6YNX - chains d and s of the 41 polymer chains in the assembly; structure by electron microscopy, 2.50 A resolution.

# Chain d
Name: subunit d
Organism: Tetrahymena thermophila
Reference sequence: Q239R1 (Q239R1_TETTS); residue numbers follow UniProt; this construct covers 1-234
Chain sequence (234 residues; each row starts with the number of its first residue):
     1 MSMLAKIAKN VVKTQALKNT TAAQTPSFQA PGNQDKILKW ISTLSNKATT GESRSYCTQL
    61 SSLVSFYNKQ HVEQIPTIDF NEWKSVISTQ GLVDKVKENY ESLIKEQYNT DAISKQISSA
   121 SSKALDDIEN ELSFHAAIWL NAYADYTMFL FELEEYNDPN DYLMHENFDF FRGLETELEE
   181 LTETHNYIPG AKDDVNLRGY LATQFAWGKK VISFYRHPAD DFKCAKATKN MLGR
Disordered / not traced: 1-124
Residues lining bound ligands: 1,2-diacyl-sn-glycero-3-phosphocholine (PC1): A206, W207, G208, K209, K210

# Chain s
Name: ATPTT13
Organism: Tetrahymena thermophila
Reference sequence: I7MLU7 (I7MLU7_TETTS); numbering as in UniProt (aligned over 1-145)
Chain sequence (145 residues; row label = number of the first residue in the row):
     1 MNSLSSKKAN SLVFKSIRNF TLQWGSLAER PMVDRVMSTS TWPVPYYQRL FKAYPIREKK
    61 DKMSLLLSDI DIDDTNWYQA KDFLRGSFRG RQIVDYVENN IASNTYILIQ QDVANMAKAY
   121 VHDICGYIDV ANKENVRILS KGDLI
Disordered / not traced: 1-21, 127-145

# Chain d / chain s interface
Residue-residue contacts (72):
  L125(d) - D123(s)
  D127(d) - Y96(s)  hydrogen bond
  D127(d) - N100(s)
  D127(d) - I101(s)
  I128(d) - N115(s)
  I128(d) - A119(s)  hydrophobic
  I128(d) - Y120(s)  hydrophobic
  E129(d) - R89(s)  salt bridge
  N130(d) - R89(s)  hydrogen bond
  N130(d) - I93(s)
  N130(d) - Y96(s)
  N130(d) - V97(s)
  E131(d) - I101(s)
  E131(d) - L108(s)
  E131(d) - N115(s)
  L132(d) - Q110(s)
  L132(d) - M116(s)  hydrophobic
  S133(d) - I93(s)
  F134(d) - W77(s)  hydrophobic
  F134(d) - K81(s)
  F134(d) - L84(s)  hydrophobic
  F134(d) - I93(s)
  F134(d) - V97(s)  hydrophobic
  F134(d) - Y106(s)
  F134(d) - L108(s)  hydrophobic
  H135(d) - L108(s)
  H135(d) - Q110(s)
  A137(d) - A80(s)
  A137(d) - L84(s)  hydrophobic
  I138(d) - I72(s)  hydrophobic
  I138(d) - N76(s)
  I138(d) - W77(s)  hydrophobic
  I138(d) - Y106(s)
  W139(d) - I72(s)  hydrophobic
  W139(d) - L108(s)  hydrogen bond (side chain-backbone)
  N141(d) - N76(s)  hydrogen bond
  N141(d) - Q79(s)  hydrogen bond
  A142(d) - I72(s)  hydrophobic
  A142(d) - N76(s)
  D145(d) - N76(s)
  Y146(d) - S68(s)
  Y146(d) - I70(s)  hydrogen bond (side chain-backbone)
  F149(d) - L65(s)
  F149(d) - L67(s)
  F149(d) - S68(s)
  E152(d) - K62(s)
  E152(d) - M63(s)
  E152(d) - L65(s)
  E155(d) - K62(s)  salt bridge
  Y156(d) - L65(s)  hydrophobic
  D161(d) - L50(s)
  D161(d) - F51(s)
  D161(d) - K52(s)  hydrogen bond (backbone-backbone)
  Y162(d) - F51(s)
  Y162(d) - K52(s)
  L163(d) - F51(s)  hydrophobic
  H165(d) - Y54(s)
  E166(d) - K52(s)
  E166(d) - Y54(s)
  E166(d) - K59(s)  salt bridge
  D169(d) - Y54(s)  hydrogen bond
  D169(d) - R57(s)  salt bridge
  F170(d) - K59(s)
  F170(d) - S64(s)
  F170(d) - L65(s)  hydrogen bond (backbone-backbone)
  F171(d) - S64(s)
  F171(d) - L65(s)  hydrophobic
  F171(d) - L66(s)
  R172(d) - S64(s)  hydrogen bond (backbone-side chain)
  R172(d) - L66(s)
  L174(d) - L66(s)  hydrophobic
  E175(d) - R57(s)  salt bridge
Other interface residues (no listed pair), chain d (35 interface residues in all): D126, L153, G173
Other interface residues (no listed pair), chain s (41 interface residues in all): A53, D61, D71, T75, F83, I109

# In short
35 residues of chain d and 41 residues of chain s are in contact; the contacts include 10 hydrogen bonds and 5
salt bridges. Among the polar pairs are E129(d)-R89(s), E155(d)-K62(s) and E166(d)-K59(s). Ligands of chain d:
1,2-diacyl-sn-glycero-3-phosphocholine.
Here chain d is subunit d and chain s is ATPTT13, both from Tetrahymena thermophila. Entry 6YNX (Cryo-EM
structure of Tetrahymena thermophila mitochondrial ATP synthase - Fo-subcomplex) was determined by electron
microscopy, deposited together with 6YNV, 6YNW, 6YNY, 6YNZ and 6YO0.
